Entry 8B50 (X-ray diffraction, 1.67 A resolution); this record covers chains H and L.

== Chain H ==
Molecule: Fab fragment K12F9-22 - heavy chain
Organism: Mus musculus
Notes: antibody fragment or engineered binder
Amino-acid sequence (227 residues; row label = number of the first residue in the row):
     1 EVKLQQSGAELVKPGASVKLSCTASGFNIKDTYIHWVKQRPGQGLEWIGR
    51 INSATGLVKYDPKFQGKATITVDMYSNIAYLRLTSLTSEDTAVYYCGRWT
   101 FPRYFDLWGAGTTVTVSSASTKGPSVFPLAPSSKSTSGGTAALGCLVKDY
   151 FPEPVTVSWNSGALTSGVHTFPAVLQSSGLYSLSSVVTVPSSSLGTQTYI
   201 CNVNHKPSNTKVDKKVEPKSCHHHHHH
Unresolved in the structure: 133-138, 222-227
Disulfides: Cys-22/Cys-96, Cys-145/Cys-201
Small-molecule neighbours: L-hydroxycoumarylalanine (P0M; (2S)-2-azanyl-3-(7-oxidanyl-2-oxidanylidene-chromen-4-yl)propanoic acid): Tyr-33, His-35, Arg-50, Trp-99, Phe-101

== Chain L ==
Molecule: Fab fragment K12F9-22 - light chain
Organism: Mus musculus
Notes: antibody fragment or engineered binder
Amino-acid sequence (219 residues; numbered 1 to 219; the number before each row is that of its first residue):
     1 DIELTQSPSSVPVTLGESVSISCRSSTSLLHSSGKHRLYWFLQRPGQSPQ
    51 LLIYYVSNLASGVSDRFSGSGSGTDFTLRISRVEAGDFGVYYCLQSLEYP
   101 FTFGSGTKLEIKRTVAAPSVFIFPPSDEQLKSGTASVVCLLNNFYPREAK
   151 VQWKVDNALQSGNSQESVTEQDSKDSTYSLSSTLTLSKADYEKHKVYACE
   201 VTHQGLSSPVTKSFNRGEC
Disulfides: Cys-23/Cys-93, Cys-139/Cys-199
Small-molecule neighbours: L-hydroxycoumarylalanine (P0M; (2S)-2-azanyl-3-(7-oxidanyl-2-oxidanylidene-chromen-4-yl)propanoic acid): Arg-37, Tyr-39, Tyr-55, Ser-96, Tyr-99, Phe-101

== Interface between chain H and chain L ==
Pairs across the interface - 67 pairs, chain H then chain L:
  His-35(H) / Phe-101(L)
  Val-37(H) / Phe-103(L)  hydrophobic
  Gln-39(H) / Gln-43(L)  hydrogen bond
  Gln-39(H) / Tyr-92(L)
  Gln-43(H) / Tyr-92(L)
  Gly-44(H) / Tyr-92(L)
  Leu-45(H) / Gln-43(L)
  Leu-45(H) / Tyr-92(L)
  Leu-45(H) / Phe-103(L)
  Trp-47(H) / Tyr-99(L)  hydrophobic
  Trp-47(H) / Pro-100(L)  hydrophobic
  Trp-47(H) / Phe-101(L)
  Trp-47(H) / Phe-103(L)
  Arg-50(H) / Tyr-99(L)  hydrogen bond
  Lys-59(H) / Tyr-99(L)
  Asp-61(H) / Pro-100(L)
  Lys-63(H) / Asp-1(L)  salt bridge
  Tyr-95(H) / Gln-43(L)  hydrogen bond
  Tyr-95(H) / Gln-47(L)  hydrogen bond (side chain-backbone)
  Tyr-95(H) / Ser-48(L)
  Trp-99(H) / Tyr-39(L)  hydrogen bond
  Tyr-104(H) / Tyr-39(L)
  Tyr-104(H) / Tyr-54(L)  hydrophobic
  Tyr-104(H) / Tyr-55(L)  hydrophobic
  Phe-105(H) / Tyr-39(L)
  Phe-105(H) / Phe-41(L)  hydrophobic
  Phe-105(H) / Leu-51(L)
  Phe-105(H) / Leu-94(L)  hydrophobic
  Trp-108(H) / Phe-41(L)  hydrophobic
  Trp-108(H) / Ser-48(L)
  Trp-108(H) / Pro-49(L)
  Gly-109(H) / Ser-48(L)  hydrogen bond (backbone-side chain)
  Ala-110(H) / Ser-48(L)
  Phe-127(H) / Ser-126(L)
  Phe-127(H) / Gln-129(L)
  Pro-128(H) / Ser-126(L)
  Leu-129(H) / Phe-123(L)  hydrophobic
  Leu-129(H) / Val-138(L)  hydrophobic
  Ala-130(H) / Phe-123(L)
  Ala-142(H) / Phe-121(L)  hydrophobic
  Ala-142(H) / Phe-123(L)
  Leu-146(H) / Ser-136(L)
  Lys-148(H) / Gln-129(L)
  Lys-148(H) / Ser-136(L)
  His-169(H) / Asn-142(L)
  His-169(H) / Asn-143(L)  hydrogen bond
  His-169(H) / Asp-172(L)
  His-169(H) / Ser-179(L)  hydrogen bond
  Phe-171(H) / Leu-140(L)  hydrophobic
  Phe-171(H) / Ser-167(L)
  Phe-171(H) / Thr-169(L)
  Phe-171(H) / Ser-179(L)
  Phe-171(H) / Leu-180(L)
  Phe-171(H) / Ser-181(L)
  Pro-172(H) / Ser-167(L)  hydrogen bond (backbone-side chain)
  Pro-172(H) / Val-168(L)
  Val-174(H) / Gln-165(L)
  Val-174(H) / Glu-166(L)
  Val-174(H) / Ser-167(L)
  Leu-175(H) / Gln-165(L)  hydrogen bond (backbone-side chain)
  Gln-176(H) / Gln-165(L)
  Ser-184(H) / Ser-181(L)  hydrogen bond
  Val-186(H) / Leu-140(L)  hydrophobic
  Thr-188(H) / Asn-142(L)
  Lys-214(H) / Glu-128(L)  salt bridge
  Lys-219(H) / Cys-219(L)  hydrogen bond (side chain-backbone)
  Cys-221(H) / Cys-219(L)  disulfide
Also at the interface, not in a pair above, chain H (47 interface residues in all): Glu-46, Tyr-60, Pro-62, Gly-111, Val-126, Thr-140, Ala-141, Leu-143, Thr-170, Ser-220
Also at the interface, not in a pair above, chain L (37 interface residues in all): Thr-134
Cross-chain cystine bridges: Cys-221(H)/Cys-219(L)

== Overview ==
The interface between chain H and chain L involves 47 residues on one side and 37 on the other; the contacts
include 1 disulfide bond, 12 hydrogen bonds and 2 salt bridges. Among the polar pairs are Lys-63(H)/Asp-1(L),
Lys-214(H)/Glu-128(L) and Gln-39(H)/Gln-43(L).
Chain H is Fab fragment K12F9-22 - heavy chain and chain L is Fab fragment K12F9-22 - light chain, both from
Mus musculus; the structure, Crystal structure of a Fab fragment in complex with L-hydroxycoumarylalanine, was
determined by X-ray diffraction.
